PDB entry 6TYS | electron microscopy, 3.50 A resolution | chains A and L of the 9 polymer chains in the assembly

Chain A:
Molecule: Fusion glycoprotein F0
Source organism: Nipah virus
UniProt: Q9IH63 (FUS_NIPAV); numbering as in UniProt; present here: 1-104, 112-494
Chain sequence (538 residues; numbered 1 to 530 plus 15 insertion-coded residues; 7 numbers in that range are skipped by the numbering (no residue carries them; nothing is unmodelled there); the number before each row is that of its first residue; a row labelled like 104A-104O holds insertion residues (104A, then the next letters in order)):
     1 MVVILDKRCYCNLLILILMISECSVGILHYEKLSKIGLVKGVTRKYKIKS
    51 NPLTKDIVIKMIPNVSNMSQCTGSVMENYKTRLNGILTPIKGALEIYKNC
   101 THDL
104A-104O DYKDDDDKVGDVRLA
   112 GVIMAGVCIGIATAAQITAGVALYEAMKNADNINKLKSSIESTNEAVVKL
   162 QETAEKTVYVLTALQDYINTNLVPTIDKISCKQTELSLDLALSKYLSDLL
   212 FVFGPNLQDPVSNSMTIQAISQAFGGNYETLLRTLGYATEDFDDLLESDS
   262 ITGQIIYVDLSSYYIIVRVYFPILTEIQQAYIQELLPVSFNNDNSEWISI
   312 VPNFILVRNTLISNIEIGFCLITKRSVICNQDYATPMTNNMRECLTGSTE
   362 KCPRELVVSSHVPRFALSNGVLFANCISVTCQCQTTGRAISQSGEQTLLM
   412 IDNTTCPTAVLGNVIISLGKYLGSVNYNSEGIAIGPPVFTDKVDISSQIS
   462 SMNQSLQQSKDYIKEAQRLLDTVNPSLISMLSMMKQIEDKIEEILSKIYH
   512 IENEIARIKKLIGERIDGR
Not modelled in the structure: 1-26, 104A-104O, 481-530
Sequence notes: conflict Cys100 (Asn in Q9IH63), Cys119 (Ala in Q9IH63); insertion (104A-104H)
Curated features (UniProtKB/Swiss-Prot):
  - region: Leu104N to Leu134 (Fusion peptide)
  - site: Arg104M, Leu104N (Cleavage)
  - glycosylation (N-linked (GlcNAc...) asparagine): Asn64, Asn67, Asn99, Asn414, Asn464
  - natural variant: Thr250 (T250I: In strain: Isolate NiV/MY/99/VRI-0626), Met348 (M348T: In strain: Isolate Malaysian flying-fox)
Cystine bridges: Cys71-Cys192, Cys100-Cys119, Cys331-Cys340, Cys355-Cys363, Cys387-Cys392, Cys394-Cys417
Covalently attached groups: N-acetylglucosamine (NAG) linked to Asn67, Asn99, Asn414, Asn464

Chain L:
Molecule: 5B3 antibody light chain
Source organism: Mus musculus
Notes: antibody fragment or engineered binder
Chain sequence (107 residues; numbered 1 to 107; the number before each row is that of its first residue):
     1 DIQMTQSPASQSASLGESVTITCLASQTIGTWLAWYQQKPGKSPQLLIYA
    51 ATSLADGVPSRFSGSGSGTKFSFKISSLQAEDFVSYYCQQFYSTPFTFGG
   101 GTKLEIK
Cystine bridges: Cys23-Cys88

Interface between chain A and chain L:
Contacting residue pairs (13):
  Leu53(A) - Trp32(L)  hydrophobic
  Leu53(A) - Ala50(L)  hydrophobic
  Leu53(A) - Phe91(L)  hydrophobic
  Thr54(A) - Trp32(L)  hydrogen bond (backbone-side chain)
  Lys55(A) - Trp32(L)
  Lys55(A) - Tyr92(L)  hydrogen bond (side chain-backbone)
  Ala165(A) - Ala25(L)
  Ala165(A) - Ser26(L)
  Ala165(A) - Gln27(L)
  Ala165(A) - Thr28(L)  hydrogen bond (backbone-backbone)
  Thr168(A) - Thr28(L)
  Tyr248(A) - Phe96(L)
  Phe282(A) - Trp32(L)  hydrophobic
Also at the interface, not in a pair above, chain A (11 interface residues in all): Lys139, Gln162, Glu166, Ile284
Also at the interface, not in a pair above, chain L (14 interface residues in all): Thr31, Tyr49, Ser67, Thr69, Thr94

In short:
11 residues of chain A and 14 residues of chain L are in contact; the contacts include 3 hydrogen bonds. Polar
pairs include Thr54(A)-Trp32(L), Lys55(A)-Tyr92(L) and Ala165(A)-Thr28(L). Covalently linked
N-acetylglucosamine: at Asn67(A), Asn99(A), Asn414(A) and Asn464(A).
Here chain A is Fusion glycoprotein F0 (Nipah virus) and chain L is 5B3 antibody light chain (Mus musculus).
Entry 6TYS (A potent cross-neutralizing antibody targeting the fusion glycoprotein inhibits Nipah virus and
Hendra virus infection) was determined by electron microscopy together with 6U1T from the same study.
